PDB entry 8FOI | electron microscopy, 2.50 A resolution | chains C and D of the 9 polymer chains in the assembly

== Chain C ==
Molecule: Gamma-aminobutyric acid receptor subunit alpha-1
Organism: Mus musculus
UniProtKB: P62812 (GBRA1_MOUSE); residues -26 to 428 here correspond to UniProt positions 1-455 (UniProt number = residue number + 27)
Sequence (455 residues; each row starts with the number of its first residue; numbers below 1 keep their minus sign (Met-26 is residue -26)):
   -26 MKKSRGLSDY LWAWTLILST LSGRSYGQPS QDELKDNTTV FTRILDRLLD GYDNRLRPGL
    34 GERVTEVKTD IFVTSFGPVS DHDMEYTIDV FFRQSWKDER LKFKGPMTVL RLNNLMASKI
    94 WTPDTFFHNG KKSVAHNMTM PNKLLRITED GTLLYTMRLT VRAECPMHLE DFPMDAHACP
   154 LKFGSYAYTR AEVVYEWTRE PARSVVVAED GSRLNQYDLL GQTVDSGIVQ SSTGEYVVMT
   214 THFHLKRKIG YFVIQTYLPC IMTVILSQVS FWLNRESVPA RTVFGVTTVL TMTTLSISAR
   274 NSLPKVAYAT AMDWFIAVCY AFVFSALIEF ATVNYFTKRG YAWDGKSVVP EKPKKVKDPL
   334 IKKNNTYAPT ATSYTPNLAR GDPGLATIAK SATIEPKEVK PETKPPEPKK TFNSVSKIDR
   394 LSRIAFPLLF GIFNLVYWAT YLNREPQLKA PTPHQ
Disordered / not traced: -26 to 8, 319-382, 419-428
Cystine bridges: Cys138-Cys152
Covalently attached groups: N-acetylglucosamine (NAG) linked to Asn110
Small-molecule neighbours:
  - gamma-amino-butanoic acid (ABU): Phe64, Arg66, Leu117, Thr129
  - PIO ([(2R)-2-octanoyloxy-3-[oxidanyl-[(1R,2R,3S,4R,5R,6S)-2,3,6-tris(oxidanyl)-4,5-diphosphonooxy-cyclohexyl]oxy-phosphoryl]oxy-propyl] octanoate): Arg248, Ser298, Glu302, Thr305, Phe309, Lys311, Arg312, Phe385, Asn386, Ser387, Ser389, Lys390, Ile391, Leu394, Ser395
  - allopregnanolone (Y4B): Ile238, Gln241, Val242, Trp245, Arg396, Pro400
Swiss-Prot annotation at these positions:
  - binding site (4-aminobutanoate): Arg66, Thr129
  - glycosylation (N-linked (GlcNAc...) asparagine): Asn10, Asn110
What the authors report for this chain:
  - binding site for allopregnanolone: Ile238, Gln241, Val242, Trp245, Pro400
  - specificity-determining residues: Ser204 (proposed by the authors, not directly observed)

== Chain D ==
Molecule: Gamma-aminobutyric acid receptor subunit gamma-2
Organism: Mus musculus
UniProtKB: P22723 (GBRG2_MOUSE); residues -37 to 436 here correspond to UniProt positions 1-474 (UniProt number = residue number + 38)
Sequence (474 residues; row label = number of the first residue in the row; numbers below 1 keep their minus sign (Met-37 is residue -37)):
   -37 MSSPNTWSIG SSVYSPVFSQ KMTLWILLLL SLYPGFTSQK SDDDYEDYAS NKTWVLTPKV
    23 PEGDVTVILN NLLEGYDNKL RPDIGVKPTL IHTDMYVNSI GPVNAINMEY TIDIFFAQTW
    83 YDRRLKFNST IKVLRLNSNM VGKIWIPDTF FRNSKKADAH WITTPNRMLR IWNDGRVLYT
   143 LRLTIDAECQ LQLHNFPMDE HSCPLEFSSY GYPREEIVYQ WKRSSVEVGD TRSWRLYQFS
   203 FVGLRNTTEV VKTTSGDYVV MSVYFDLSRR MGYFTIQTYI PCTLIVVLSW VSFWINKDAV
   263 PARTSLGITT VLTMTTLSTI ARKSLPKVSY VTAMDLFVSV CFIFVFSALV EYGTLHYFVS
   323 NRKPSKDKDK KKKNPLLRMF SFKAPTIDIR PRSATIQMNN ATHLQERDEE YGYECLDGKD
   383 CASFFCCFED CRTGAWRHGR IHIRIAKMDS YARIFFPTAF CLFNLVYWVS YLYL
Disordered / not traced: -37 to 24, 320-409, 433-436
Cystine bridges: Cys151-Cys165
Covalently attached groups: N-acetylglucosamine (NAG) linked to Asn90, Asn208
Swiss-Prot annotation at these positions:
  - modified residue: Ser343 (Phosphoserine)
  - glycosylation (N-linked (GlcNAc...) asparagine): Asn13, Asn90, Asn208

== Chain C / chain D interface ==
Contacting residue pairs (79; chain C residue first):
  Asp26(C) - Thr28(D)  hydrogen bond
  Asn27(C) - Asn101(D)
  Arg28(C) - Leu31(D)
  Arg28(C) - Asn32(D)  hydrogen bond
  Arg28(C) - Leu35(D)
  Arg28(C) - Asn101(D)
  Arg28(C) - Met102(D)
  Leu29(C) - Val27(D)  hydrophobic
  Leu29(C) - Leu31(D)  hydrophobic
  Leu33(C) - Val27(D)  hydrophobic
  His55(C) - Arg197(D)
  His55(C) - Tyr199(D)
  Asp56(C) - Arg197(D)  hydrogen bond (backbone-side chain)
  Met57(C) - Tyr199(D)
  Pro96(C) - Thr125(D)
  Pro96(C) - Thr126(D)
  Asp97(C) - Thr126(D)
  Thr98(C) - Ile124(D)
  Thr98(C) - Thr125(D)  hydrogen bond (backbone-side chain)
  Thr98(C) - Thr126(D)
  Phe99(C) - Ile124(D)
  Phe99(C) - Asn128(D)
  Phe99(C) - Arg144(D)
  Phe100(C) - Ile124(D)  hydrophobic
  Phe100(C) - Arg144(D)  hydrogen bond (backbone-side chain)
  His101(C) - Arg144(D)  hydrogen bond (backbone-side chain)
  Gly103(C) - Arg144(D)
  Lys104(C) - Arg197(D)
  Ser106(C) - Ile124(D)
  Ala108(C) - Ile124(D)
  Met130(C) - Thr125(D)
  Glu137(C) - Ser195(D)
  Pro139(C) - Ser195(D)
  Tyr159(C) - Phe77(D)  hydrophobic
  Tyr159(C) - Asn128(D)
  Tyr159(C) - Arg129(D)
  Tyr159(C) - Met130(D)  hydrophobic
  Tyr159(C) - Thr142(D)  hydrogen bond
  Tyr159(C) - Leu143(D)  hydrogen bond (side chain-backbone)
  Tyr159(C) - Arg144(D)  hydrogen bond (side chain-backbone)
  Ala160(C) - Arg97(D)
  Ala160(C) - Leu98(D)
  Ala160(C) - Met130(D)  hydrophobic
  Ala160(C) - Arg132(D)  hydrogen bond (backbone-side chain)
  Tyr161(C) - Asn99(D)
  Thr162(C) - Arg132(D)
  Glu165(C) - Arg97(D)  salt bridge
  Thr206(C) - Met130(D)
  Thr206(C) - Arg132(D)  hydrogen bond (backbone-side chain)
  Tyr209(C) - Arg132(D)  hydrogen bond
  Val251(C) - Ala261(D)  hydrophobic
  Val251(C) - Ala264(D)  hydrophobic
  Pro252(C) - Pro263(D)  hydrophobic
  Thr255(C) - Ala264(D)
  Val259(C) - Leu268(D)  hydrophobic
  Val259(C) - Thr271(D)
  Val262(C) - Leu250(D)  hydrophobic
  Leu263(C) - Ile247(D)  hydrophobic
  Leu263(C) - Leu250(D)  hydrophobic
  Leu263(C) - Thr271(D)
  Leu263(C) - Thr275(D)
  Ile270(C) - Gln239(D)
  Ile270(C) - Leu279(D)  hydrophobic
  Ile270(C) - Ile282(D)  hydrophobic
  Arg273(C) - Tyr235(D)
  Arg273(C) - Ile238(D)
  Arg273(C) - Gln239(D)
  Lys278(C) - Tyr199(D)
  Lys278(C) - Gln200(D)
  Lys278(C) - Arg232(D)
  Lys278(C) - Tyr235(D)
  Val279(C) - Tyr235(D)
  Tyr293(C) - Leu246(D)  hydrophobic
  Phe297(C) - Val249(D)  hydrophobic
  Phe297(C) - Leu250(D)  hydrophobic
  Leu300(C) - Leu250(D)  hydrophobic
  Ala304(C) - Val253(D)  hydrophobic
  Asn307(C) - Ile257(D)
  Asn307(C) - Asn258(D)
Interface residues without a listed pair, chain C (55 interface residues in all): Phe65, Trp94, Asn102, Lys105, Val107, Leu132, Ser205, Thr266, Pro277, Ala280, Asp286, Tyr308
Interface residues without a listed pair, chain D (51 interface residues in all): Asp56, Asn60, Asp120, His122, Pro243, Trp256, Arg415

== In short ==
55 residues of chain C face 51 of chain D across their interface, with 12 hydrogen bonds and 1 salt bridge.
Among the polar pairs are Glu165(C)-Arg97(D), Asp26(C)-Thr28(D) and Arg28(C)-Asn32(D). The paper reports a
binding site for allopregnanolone at Ile238(C), Gln241(C) and Val242(C) among others; the specificity
determinant Ser204(C).
Chain C is Gamma-aminobutyric acid receptor subunit alpha-1 and chain D is Gamma-aminobutyric acid receptor
subunit gamma-2, both from Mus musculus; the structure, Native GABA-A receptor from the mouse brain,
alpha1-beta2-gamma2 subtype, in complex with GABA and allopregnanolone, was determined by electron microscopy
(same publication as 8G4N, 8G4O, 8G4X, 8G5F, 8G5G and 8G5H).
